9JTS - chains B and H of the 10 polymer chains in the assembly; structure by electron microscopy, 3.36 A resolution.

[Chain B]
Protein: V(D)J recombination-activating protein 2
Organism: Mus musculus
UniProt: P21784 (RAG2_MOUSE); numbering as in UniProt (aligned over 1-527)
Sequence (527 residues; each row starts with the number of its first residue):
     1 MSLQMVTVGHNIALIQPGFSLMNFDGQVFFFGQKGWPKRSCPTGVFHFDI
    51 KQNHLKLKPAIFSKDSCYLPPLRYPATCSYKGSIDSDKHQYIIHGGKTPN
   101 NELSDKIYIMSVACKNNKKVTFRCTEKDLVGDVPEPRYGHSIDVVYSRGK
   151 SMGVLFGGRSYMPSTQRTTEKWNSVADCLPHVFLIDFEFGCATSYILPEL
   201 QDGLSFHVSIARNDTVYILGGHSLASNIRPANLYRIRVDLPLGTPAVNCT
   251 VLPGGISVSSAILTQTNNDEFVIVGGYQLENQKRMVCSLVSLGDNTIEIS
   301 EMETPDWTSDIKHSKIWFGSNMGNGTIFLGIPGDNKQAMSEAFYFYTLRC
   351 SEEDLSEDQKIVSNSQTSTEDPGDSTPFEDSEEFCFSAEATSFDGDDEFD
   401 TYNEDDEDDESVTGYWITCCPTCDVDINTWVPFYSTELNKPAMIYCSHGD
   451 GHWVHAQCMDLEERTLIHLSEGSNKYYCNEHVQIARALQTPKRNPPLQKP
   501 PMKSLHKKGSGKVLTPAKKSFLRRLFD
Unresolved in the structure: 82-87, 351-527
UniProt features mapped onto this chain:
  - zinc finger: Trp-416 to Ile-484 (PHD-type)
  - binding site (Zn(2+)): Cys-419, Cys-423, Cys-446, His-452, His-455, Cys-458, Cys-478, His-481
  - mutagenesis: Asp-128 (D128N: Does not affect the endonuclease activity of the RAG complex), Glu-199 (E199Q: Does not affect the endonuclease activity of the RAG complex), Asp-202 (D202N: Does not affect the endonuclease activity of the RAG complex), Glu-280 (E280Q: Does not affect the endonuclease activity of the RAG complex), Asp-310 (D310N: Does not affect the endonuclease activity of the RAG complex), Asp-358 (D358N: Does not affect the endonuclease activity of the RAG complex), Asp-374 (D374N: Does not affect the endonuclease activity of the RAG complex), Tyr-402 (Y402A: Reduced interaction with histones), Asn-403 (N403A: Reduced interaction with histones), Asp-406 (D406A: Reduced interaction with histones), Glu-407 (E407A: Reduced interaction with histones), Asp-408 (D408A: Induces a slight reduction in V(D)J recombination without affecting interaction with histones), 7 further mutagenesis entries in UniProt

[Chain H]
Molecule: 13-nt DNA strand
Sequence (13 nucleotides; each row starts with the number of its first residue):
    47 CAGGCCAGATCCA

[How chain B and chain H interact]
Residue-residue contacts - 6 pairs, chain B then chain H:
  Lys-38(B) / DC51(H)  phosphate contact
  Arg-39(B) / DC51(H)  hydrogen bond to the phosphate
  Arg-39(B) / DC52(H)  salt bridge to the phosphate
  Ser-40(B) / DC51(H)  phosphate contact
  Met-339(B) / DA48(H)  phosphate contact
  Met-339(B) / DG49(H)  phosphate contact

[Summary]
Chain B and chain H each contribute 4 residues to their interface; the contacts include 1 hydrogen bond and 1
salt bridge. Among the polar pairs are Arg-39(B)/DC51(H) and Arg-39(B)/DC52(H). UniProt lists 8 Zn2+-binding
residues and 19 mutagenesis sites on chain B.
Here chain B is V(D)J recombination-activating protein 2 (Mus musculus) and chain H is a 13-nt DNA strand.
Entry 9JTS (CryoEM structure of mouse RAG SEC-1DNA (12RSS side)) was determined by electron microscopy (same
publication as 9JPU, 9JPX, 9JQN and 9JTU).
